PDB entry 2ZVQ | X-ray diffraction, 1.30 A resolution | chain X

Chain X:
Name: Tyrosine-ester sulfotransferase
Organism: Mus musculus
Notes: EC 2.8.2.9
Reference sequence: Q9R2C2 (Q9R2C2_MOUSE); numbering as in UniProt (aligned over 1-295)
Amino-acid sequence (295 residues; row label = number of the first residue in the row):
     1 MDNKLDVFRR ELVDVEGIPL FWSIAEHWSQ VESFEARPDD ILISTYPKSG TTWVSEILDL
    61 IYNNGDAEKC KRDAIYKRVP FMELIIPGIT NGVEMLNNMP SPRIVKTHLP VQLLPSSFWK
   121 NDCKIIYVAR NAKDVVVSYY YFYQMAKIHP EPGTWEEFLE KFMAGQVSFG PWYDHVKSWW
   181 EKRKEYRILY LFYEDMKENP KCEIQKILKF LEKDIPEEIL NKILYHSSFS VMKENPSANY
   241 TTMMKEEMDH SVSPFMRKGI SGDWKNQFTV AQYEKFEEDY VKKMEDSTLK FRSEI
Not modelled in the structure: 1-5, 294-295
Residues lining bound ligands:
  - 1-naphthol (1NP), molecule 1: Phe21, Tyr76, Phe81, Leu84, Ile86, Ile89, Thr90, Lys106, His108, Phe142, Ile148, His149, Phe169, Tyr240, Met243, Glu247, Met248
  - 1-naphthol (1NP), molecule 2: Ala129, Arg130, Asn131, Trp172, Val176, Phe192, Glu194, Tyr280, Met284, Leu289, Lys290, Phe291, Arg292
  - adenosine-3'-5'-diphosphate (A3P): Pro47, Lys48, Ser49, Gly50, Thr51, Thr52, Trp53, Arg130, Ser138, Tyr193, Lys197, Ser227, Ser228, Phe229, Met232, Phe255, Met256, Arg257, Lys258, Gly259

Summary:
Bound to chain X: adenosine-3'-5'-diphosphate and 1-naphthol.
Chain X is Tyrosine-ester sulfotransferase (Mus musculus); the structure, Crystal structure of mouse cytosolic
sulfotransferase mSULT1D1 complex with PAP and alpha-naphthol, was determined by X-ray diffraction together
with 2ZVP from the same study.
